1QUR - chains H and I of the 3 polymer chains in the assembly; structure by X-ray diffraction, 2.00 A resolution.

# Chain H
Molecule: Human thrombin (beta chain)
Organism: Homo sapiens
Reference sequence: P00734 (THRB_HUMAN); the construct lacks a stretch of the UniProt sequence and is renumbered around it, so the offset changes along the chain: 16-36 = UniProt 364-384; 37-60 = UniProt 386-409; 61-77 = UniProt 419-435; 78-97 = UniProt 437-456; 7 more segments
Sequence (257 residues; numbered 16 to 245 plus 28 insertion-coded residues; 1 number in that range is skipped by the numbering (no residue carries it; nothing is unmodelled there); the number before each row is that of its first residue; a row labelled like 60A-60I holds insertion residues (60A, then the next letters in order)):
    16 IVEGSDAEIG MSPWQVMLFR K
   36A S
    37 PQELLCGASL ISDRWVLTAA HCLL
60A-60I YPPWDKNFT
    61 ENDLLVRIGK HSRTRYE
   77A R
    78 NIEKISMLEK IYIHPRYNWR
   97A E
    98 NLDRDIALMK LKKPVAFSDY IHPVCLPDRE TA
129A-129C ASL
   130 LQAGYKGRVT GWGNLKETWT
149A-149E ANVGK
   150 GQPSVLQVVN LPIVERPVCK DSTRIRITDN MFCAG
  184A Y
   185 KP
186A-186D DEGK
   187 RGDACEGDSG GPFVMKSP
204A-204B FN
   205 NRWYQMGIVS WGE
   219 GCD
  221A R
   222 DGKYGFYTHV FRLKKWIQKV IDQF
UniProt features mapped onto this chain:
  - region: Ala183 to Val200 (High affinity receptor-binding region which is also known as the TP508 peptide)
  - active site (Charge relay system): His57, Asp102, Ser195
  - glycosylation: Asn60G (N-linked (GlcNAc...) (complex) asparagine)
Disulfides: Cys42-Cys58, Cys168-Cys182, Cys191-Cys220

# Chain I
Molecule: Bivalent inhibitor (bza-2 hirulog)
Sequence (19 residues; numbered 47 to 65; the number before each row is that of its first residue):
    47 XXGGGGNGDY EPIPEEAAE
Modified positions: 00I (N-[(1R)-1-(4-carbamimidoylbenzyl)-2-oxo-2-piperidin-1-ylethyl]-N~2~-(naphthalen-2-ylsulfonyl)-L-alpha-glutamine) at position 47, ABU (gamma-amino-butanoic acid) at position 48; Ala64 (2-amino-3-cyclohexyl-propionic acid; ALC); Glu65 (D-glutamic acid; DGL)

# Chain H / chain I interface
Contacting residue pairs (44):
  Phe34(H) - Tyr56(I)  hydrophobic
  Pro37(H) - Asn53(I)
  Gln38(H) - Asn53(I)
  Glu39(H) - Gly51(I)
  Glu39(H) - Gly52(I)
  Glu39(H) - Asn53(I)
  Leu40(H) - Gly51(I)
  Leu40(H) - Gly52(I)  hydrogen bond (backbone-backbone)
  Leu40(H) - Tyr56(I)
  His57(H) - 00I_47(I)
  Tyr60A(H) - 00I_47(I)
  Trp60D(H) - 00I_47(I)
  Arg73(H) - Asp55(I)  salt bridge
  Arg73(H) - Tyr56(I)  hydrogen bond
  Thr74(H) - Asp55(I)
  Thr74(H) - Tyr56(I)
  Thr74(H) - Glu57(I)  hydrogen bond (backbone-backbone)
  Arg75(H) - Glu57(I)
  Tyr76(H) - Glu57(I)
  Tyr76(H) - Ala63(I)
  Ile82(H) - Ile59(I)  hydrophobic
  Met84(H) - Glu65(I)
  Glu97A(H) - 00I_47(I)
  Asn98(H) - 00I_47(I)
  Leu99(H) - 00I_47(I)
  Lys110(H) - Glu65(I)
  Glu146(H) - ABU_48(I)
  Thr147(H) - ABU_48(I)
  Lys149E(H) - Asp55(I)  salt bridge
  Ile174(H) - 00I_47(I)
  Asp189(H) - 00I_47(I)
  Ala190(H) - 00I_47(I)
  Cys191(H) - 00I_47(I)
  Glu192(H) - 00I_47(I)
  Glu192(H) - ABU_48(I)  hydrogen bond (side chain-backbone)
  Glu192(H) - Gly50(I)
  Ser195(H) - 00I_47(I)
  Ser214(H) - 00I_47(I)
  Trp215(H) - 00I_47(I)
  Gly216(H) - 00I_47(I)  hydrogen bond (backbone-backbone)
  Glu217(H) - 00I_47(I)
  Gly219(H) - 00I_47(I)
  Cys220(H) - 00I_47(I)
  Gly226(H) - 00I_47(I)
Other interface residues (no listed pair), chain H (40 interface residues in all): Leu65, Arg67, Lys109, Asn143, Trp148, Val213
Other interface residues (no listed pair), chain I (16 interface residues in all): Gly49, Gly54, Pro58, Pro60

# Overview
The interface between chain H and chain I involves 40 residues on one side and 16 on the other; the contacts
include 5 hydrogen bonds and 2 salt bridges. Polar contacts include Arg73(H)-Asp55(I), Lys149E(H)-Asp55(I) and
Arg73(H)-Tyr56(I). From UniProt: 3 active-site residues on chain H.
Here chain H is Human thrombin (beta chain) (Homo sapiens) and chain I is Bivalent inhibitor (bza-2 hirulog).
Entry 1QUR (Human alpha-thrombin in complex with bivalent, benzamidine-based synthetic inhibitor) was
determined by X-ray diffraction.
